Entry 2OG5 (X-ray diffraction, 1.45 A resolution); this record covers chain A.

[Chain A]
Name: Putative oxygenase
Organism: Streptomyces coelicolor
Reference sequence: Q9Z4Z5 (Q9Z4Z5_STRCO); residue numbers follow UniProt; this construct covers 2-333
Chain sequence (357 residues; numbered -23 to 333; the number before each row is that of its first residue; numbers below 1 keep their minus sign (Met-23 is residue -23)):
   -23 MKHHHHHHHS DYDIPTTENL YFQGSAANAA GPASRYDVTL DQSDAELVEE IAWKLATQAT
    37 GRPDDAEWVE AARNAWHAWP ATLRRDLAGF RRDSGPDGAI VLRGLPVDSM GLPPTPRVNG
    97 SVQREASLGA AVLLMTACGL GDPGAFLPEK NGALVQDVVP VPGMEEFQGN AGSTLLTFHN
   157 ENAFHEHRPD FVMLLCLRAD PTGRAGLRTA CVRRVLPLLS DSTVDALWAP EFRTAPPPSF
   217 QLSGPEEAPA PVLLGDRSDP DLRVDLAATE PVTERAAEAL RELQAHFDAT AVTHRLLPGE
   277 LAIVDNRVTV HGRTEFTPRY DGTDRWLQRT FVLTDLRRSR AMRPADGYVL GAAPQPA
Not modelled in the structure: -23 to 9, 218-223, 331-333
Sequence notes: cloning artifact (-23 to -22, -14 to 1); expression tag (-21 to -15)
Ion coordination: Na+: His155, Glu157, His287
Swiss-Prot annotation at these positions:
  - binding site (L-asparagine): Glu125, Asn146, Glu157, Asn158, Arg305
  - binding site (Fe cation): His155, Glu157, His287
  - binding site (2-oxoglutarate): Arg301

[In short]
The Na+ site is built by His155, Glu157 and His287. From UniProt: 5 L-asparagine-binding residues, 3 Fe
cation-binding residues and residue binding 2-oxoglutarate Arg301.
Chain A is Putative oxygenase (Streptomyces coelicolor); the structure, Crystal structure of asparagine
oxygenase (AsnO), was determined by X-ray diffraction together with 2OG6 and 2OG7 from the same study.
